7UZZ - chains H and F of the 11 polymer chains in the assembly; structure by electron microscopy, 4.45 A resolution (low resolution: residue-level contacts below are approximate; hydrogen-bond / salt-bridge calls are withheld).

Chain H:
Molecule: CRISPR system Cms protein Csm4
Source organism: Staphylococcus epidermidis RP62A
UniProt: Q5HK92 (Q5HK92_STAEQ); residue numbers follow UniProt; this construct covers 1-304
Sequence (304 residues; numbered 1 to 304; the number before each row is that of its first residue):
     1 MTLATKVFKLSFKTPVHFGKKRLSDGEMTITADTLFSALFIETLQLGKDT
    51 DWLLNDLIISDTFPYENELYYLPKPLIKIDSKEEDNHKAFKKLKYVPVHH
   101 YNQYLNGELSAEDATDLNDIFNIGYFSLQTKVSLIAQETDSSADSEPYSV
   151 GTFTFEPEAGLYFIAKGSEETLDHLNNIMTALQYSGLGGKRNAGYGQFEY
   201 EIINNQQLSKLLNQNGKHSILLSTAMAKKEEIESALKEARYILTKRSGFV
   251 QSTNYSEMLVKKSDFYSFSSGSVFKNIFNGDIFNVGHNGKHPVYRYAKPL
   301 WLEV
Not modelled in the structure: 1-4, 82-85

Chain F:
Molecule: CRISPR system single-strand-specific deoxyribonuclease Cas10/Csm1 (subtype III-A)
Source organism: Staphylococcus epidermidis RP62A
UniProt: Q5HK89 (Q5HK89_STAEQ); residues 1-757 here = UniProt positions 1-757
Sequence (757 residues; numbered 1 to 757; the number before each row is that of its first residue):
     1 MNKKNILMYGSLLHDIGKIIYRSGDHTFSRGTHSKLGHQFLSQFSEFKDN
    51 EVLDNVAYHHYKELAKANLDNDNTAYITYIADNIASGIDRRDIIEEGDEE
   101 YEKQLFNFDKYTPLYSVFNIVNSEKLKQTNGKFKFSNESNIEYPKTENIQ
   151 YSSGNYTTLMKDMSHDLEHKLSIKEGTFPSLLQWTESLWQYVPSSTNKNQ
   201 LIDISLYDHSRITCAIASCIFDYLNENNIHNYKDELFSKYENTKSFYQKE
   251 AFLLLSMDMSGIQDFIYNISGSKALKSLRSRSFYLELMLEVIVDQLLERL
   301 ELARANLLYTGGGHAYLLVSNTDKVKKKITQFNNELKKWFMSEFTTDLSL
   351 SMAFEKCSGDDLMNTSGNYRTIWRNVSSKLSDIKAHKYSAEDILKLNHFH
   401 SYGDRECKECLRSDIDINDDGLCSICEGIINISNDLRDKSFFVLSETGKL
   451 KMPFNKFISVIDYEEAEMLVQNNNQVRIYSKNKPYIGIGISTNLWMCDYD
   501 YASQNQDMREKGIGSYVDREEGVKRLGVVRADIDNLGATFISGIPEKYNS
   551 ISRTATLSRQLSLFFKYELNHLLENYQITAIYSGGDDLFLIGAWDDIIEA
   601 SIYINDKFKEFTLDKLTLSAGVGMFSGKYPVSKMAFETGRLEEAAKTGEK
   651 NQISLWLQEKVYNWDEFKKNILEEKLLVLQQGFSQTDEHGKAFIYKMLAL
   701 LRNNEAINIARLAYLLARSKMNEDFTSKIFNWAQNDKDKNQLITALEYYI
   751 YQIREAD
Not modelled in the structure: 24-32, 87-104, 124-131, 135-146, 501-524, 639-663, 751-757
Cystine bridges: C410-C426

Chain H / chain F interface:
Residue-residue contacts (38; chain H residue first):
  R22(H) with S270(F); L411(F); P630(F); K633(F)
  S24(H) with K633(F)
  D25(H) with K633(F)
  K78(H) with D382(F)
  S81(H) with R374(F)
  K88(H) with I533(F); D534(F)
  F126(H) with E637(F)
  T130(H) with Y629(F)
  M226(H) with I393(F); N397(F)
  I232(H) with A390(F); I393(F)
  E233(H) with L394(F)
  L236(H) with Y388(F); S389(F); A390(F)
  Y241(H) with A385(F); H386(F); K387(F); Y388(F)
  L243(H) with Y388(F); I393(F)
  K245(H) with D347(F)
  F249(H) with E406(F)
  M258(H) with R405(F)
  K261(H) with G403(F); D404(F)
  D264(H) with S413(F)
  F265(H) with N397(F)
  Y266(H) with T345(F); T346(F); L396(F); N397(F)
  N288(H) with Y402(F)
Also at the interface, not in a pair above, chain H (29 interface residues in all): K21, H87, K91, S149, K229, R240, G286
Also at the interface, not in a pair above, chain F (34 interface residues in all): S377, K384, H400, D414, D532

Overview:
Chain H and chain F form an interface of 29 and 34 residues respectively.
Here chain H is CRISPR system Cms protein Csm4 and chain F is CRISPR system single-strand-specific
deoxyribonuclease Cas10/Csm1 (subtype III-A), both from Staphylococcus epidermidis RP62A. Entry 7UZZ
(Staphylococcus epidermidis RP62a CRISPR tall effector complex) was determined by electron microscopy together
with 7UZW, 7UZX, 7UZY, 7V00, 7V01 and 7V02 from the same study.
